PDB entry 1XIM | X-ray diffraction, 2.20 A resolution | chains A and C of the 4 polymer chains in the assembly

Chain A (and C):
Name: D-xylose isomerase
Source organism: Actinoplanes missouriensis
Notes: EC 5.3.1.5; chain C of this document is another copy of the same molecule, construct and numbering; everything in this record applies to it too
UniProt: P12851 (XYLA_ACTMI); residues 2-394 here correspond to UniProt positions 1-393 (UniProt number = residue number - 1)
Sequence (393 residues; numbered 2 to 394; the number before each row is that of its first residue):
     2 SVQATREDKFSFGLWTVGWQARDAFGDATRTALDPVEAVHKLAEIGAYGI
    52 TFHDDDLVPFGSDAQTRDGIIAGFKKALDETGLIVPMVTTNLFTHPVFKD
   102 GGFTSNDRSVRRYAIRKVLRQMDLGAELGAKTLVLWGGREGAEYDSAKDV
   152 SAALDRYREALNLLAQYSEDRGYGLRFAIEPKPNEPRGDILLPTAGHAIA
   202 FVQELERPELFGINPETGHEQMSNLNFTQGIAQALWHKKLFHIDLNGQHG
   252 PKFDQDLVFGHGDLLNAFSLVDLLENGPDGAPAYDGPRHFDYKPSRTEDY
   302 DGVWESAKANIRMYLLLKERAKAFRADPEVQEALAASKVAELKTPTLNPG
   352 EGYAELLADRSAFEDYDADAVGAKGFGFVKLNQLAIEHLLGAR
Unresolved in the structure: 2
Ion coordination: Co2+ site 1: Glu181, Glu217, Asp245, Asp292 (together with Xylitol); Co2+ site 2: Glu217, His220, Asp255 (together with Xylitol)
Small-molecule neighbours: Xylitol (XYL): Trp16, His54, Thr90, Phe94, Trp137, Glu181, Lys183, Glu217, His220, Asp245, Asp255, Asp292

Interface between chain A and chain C:
Pairs across the interface - 223 pairs, chain A then chain C:
  His96(A) - Ala369(C)
  His96(A) - Asp370(C)  salt bridge
  Pro97(A) - Gly373(C)
  Val98(A) - Ala369(C)
  Val98(A) - Gly373(C)
  Lys100(A) - Gly373(C)  hydrogen bond (side chain-backbone)
  Lys100(A) - Ala374(C)
  Lys100(A) - Lys375(C)  hydrogen bond (side chain-backbone)
  Lys100(A) - Phe377(C)
  Asp101(A) - Phe377(C)
  Asp101(A) - Phe379(C)
  Thr105(A) - Leu343(C)
  Ser106(A) - Leu343(C)
  Asn107(A) - Ser338(C)  hydrogen bond (side chain-backbone)
  Asn107(A) - Lys339(C)
  Asn107(A) - Val340(C)
  Asn107(A) - Glu342(C)
  Asn107(A) - Leu343(C)
  Asn107(A) - Phe379(C)
  Asp108(A) - Lys339(C)  salt bridge
  Asp108(A) - Glu342(C)
  Arg109(A) - Glu342(C)  hydrogen bond (backbone-side chain)
  Arg109(A) - Thr345(C)
  Arg109(A) - Pro346(C)  hydrogen bond (side chain-backbone)
  Arg109(A) - Thr347(C)  hydrogen bond (side chain-backbone)
  Arg109(A) - Leu348(C)  hydrogen bond (side chain-backbone)
  Arg109(A) - Asn349(C)  hydrogen bond
  Ser110(A) - Tyr367(C)  hydrogen bond
  Val111(A) - Tyr367(C)
  Val111(A) - Val372(C)  hydrophobic
  Arg112(A) - Glu342(C)  hydrogen bond (side chain-backbone)
  Arg112(A) - Leu343(C)
  Arg112(A) - Thr345(C)  hydrogen bond (side chain-backbone)
  Arg112(A) - Thr347(C)  hydrogen bond
  Arg113(A) - Thr347(C)  hydrogen bond (side chain-backbone)
  Arg113(A) - Leu348(C)
  Arg113(A) - Asn349(C)
  Arg113(A) - Glu352(C)  salt bridge
  Arg113(A) - Leu357(C)
  Arg113(A) - Asp360(C)  salt bridge
  Tyr114(A) - Ala363(C)
  Tyr114(A) - Phe364(C)  hydrophobic
  Tyr114(A) - Tyr367(C)  hydrophobic
  Ile116(A) - Thr347(C)
  Ile116(A) - Leu357(C)  hydrophobic
  Arg117(A) - Leu357(C)  hydrogen bond (side chain-backbone)
  Arg117(A) - Leu358(C)  hydrogen bond (side chain-backbone)
  Arg117(A) - Asp360(C)  hydrogen bond (side chain-backbone)
  Arg117(A) - Ala363(C)
  Arg117(A) - Phe364(C)
  Arg117(A) - Glu365(C)  salt bridge
  Lys118(A) - Phe364(C)
  Arg121(A) - Phe364(C)
  Tyr145(A) - Phe379(C)
  Tyr145(A) - Val380(C)
  Tyr145(A) - Asn383(C)
  Asp146(A) - Asn227(C)  hydrogen bond
  Asp146(A) - Gln230(C)
  Asp146(A) - Asn267(C)  hydrogen bond
  Asp146(A) - Ser270(C)  hydrogen bond
  Ser147(A) - Val340(C)
  Ser147(A) - Leu382(C)
  Ala148(A) - Val340(C)
  Ala148(A) - Phe379(C)  hydrophobic
  Lys149(A) - Leu343(C)
  Asp150(A) - Leu343(C)
  Asp150(A) - Lys344(C)
  Val151(A) - Ala233(C)  hydrophobic
  Ser152(A) - Trp237(C)
  Ala153(A) - Leu343(C)
  Ala153(A) - Lys344(C)
  Ala154(A) - Leu343(C)
  Leu155(A) - Gln234(C)
  Leu155(A) - Trp237(C)
  Asp156(A) - Trp237(C)  hydrogen bond
  Arg157(A) - Leu343(C)  hydrogen bond (side chain-backbone)
  Arg157(A) - Lys344(C)  hydrogen bond (side chain-backbone)
  Arg157(A) - Thr345(C)
  Arg157(A) - Pro346(C)
  Arg157(A) - Thr347(C)
  Arg159(A) - Trp237(C)
  Glu160(A) - Pro346(C)
  Glu160(A) - Thr347(C)  hydrogen bond (side chain-backbone)
  Glu160(A) - Leu348(C)  hydrogen bond (side chain-backbone)
  Leu164(A) - Leu348(C)  hydrophobic
  Leu164(A) - Tyr354(C)  hydrophobic
  Tyr168(A) - Tyr354(C)  hydrophobic
  Tyr168(A) - Leu358(C)  hydrophobic
  Asp171(A) - Tyr354(C)  hydrogen bond
  Asp190(A) - Asn227(C)  hydrogen bond
  Asp190(A) - Gln230(C)
  Leu193(A) - Gln234(C)
  Thr195(A) - Thr195(C)
  Thr195(A) - His198(C)
  Gly197(A) - Gly197(C)
  Gly197(A) - His198(C)
  Gly197(A) - Ala201(C)
  His198(A) - Thr195(C)
  His198(A) - Gly197(C)
  His198(A) - Gln234(C)  hydrogen bond (backbone-side chain)
  Ile200(A) - Ala201(C)  hydrophobic
  Ala201(A) - Gly197(C)
  Ala201(A) - Ile200(C)  hydrophobic
  Ala201(A) - Ala201(C)
  Ala201(A) - Gln204(C)  hydrogen bond (backbone-side chain)
  Ala201(A) - His238(C)  hydrogen bond (backbone-side chain)
  Phe202(A) - Trp237(C)  hydrophobic
  Phe202(A) - His238(C)
  Gln204(A) - Ala201(C)
  Gln204(A) - Gln204(C)
  Gln204(A) - Glu205(C)  hydrogen bond
  Glu205(A) - Gln204(C)  hydrogen bond
  Glu205(A) - Trp237(C)
  Glu205(A) - His238(C)  salt bridge
  Ser224(A) - Ser224(C)
  Ser224(A) - Leu226(C)
  Leu226(A) - Pro194(C)  hydrophobic
  Leu226(A) - Ser224(C)
  Asn227(A) - Asp146(C)  hydrogen bond
  Asn227(A) - Asp190(C)  hydrogen bond
  Gln230(A) - Ala143(C)
  Gln230(A) - Asp146(C)
  Gln230(A) - Val151(C)
  Gln230(A) - Asp190(C)
  Ala233(A) - Val151(C)  hydrophobic
  Gln234(A) - Leu155(C)
  Gln234(A) - Leu193(C)
  Gln234(A) - His198(C)  hydrogen bond (side chain-backbone)
  Trp237(A) - Ser152(C)
  Trp237(A) - Leu155(C)
  Trp237(A) - Asp156(C)  hydrogen bond
  Trp237(A) - Arg159(C)
  Trp237(A) - Phe202(C)  hydrophobic
  Trp237(A) - Glu205(C)
  His238(A) - Ala201(C)  hydrogen bond (side chain-backbone)
  His238(A) - Phe202(C)
  His238(A) - Glu205(C)  salt bridge
  Asn267(A) - Asp146(C)  hydrogen bond
  Ser270(A) - Asp146(C)  hydrogen bond
  Ser338(A) - Asn107(C)  hydrogen bond (backbone-side chain)
  Lys339(A) - Asn107(C)
  Lys339(A) - Asp108(C)
  Val340(A) - Asn107(C)
  Val340(A) - Ser147(C)
  Val340(A) - Ala148(C)
  Glu342(A) - Asn107(C)
  Glu342(A) - Asp108(C)
  Glu342(A) - Arg109(C)  hydrogen bond (side chain-backbone)
  Glu342(A) - Arg112(C)  hydrogen bond (backbone-side chain)
  Leu343(A) - Thr105(C)
  Leu343(A) - Ser106(C)
  Leu343(A) - Asn107(C)
  Leu343(A) - Arg112(C)
  Leu343(A) - Lys149(C)
  Leu343(A) - Asp150(C)
  Leu343(A) - Ala153(C)
  Leu343(A) - Ala154(C)  hydrophobic
  Leu343(A) - Arg157(C)  hydrogen bond (backbone-side chain)
  Lys344(A) - Asp150(C)  salt bridge
  Lys344(A) - Ala153(C)
  Lys344(A) - Arg157(C)  hydrogen bond (backbone-side chain)
  Thr345(A) - Arg109(C)
  Thr345(A) - Arg112(C)  hydrogen bond (backbone-side chain)
  Thr345(A) - Arg157(C)
  Pro346(A) - Arg109(C)  hydrogen bond (backbone-side chain)
  Pro346(A) - Arg157(C)
  Pro346(A) - Glu160(C)
  Thr347(A) - Arg109(C)  hydrogen bond (backbone-side chain)
  Thr347(A) - Arg112(C)  hydrogen bond
  Thr347(A) - Arg113(C)  hydrogen bond (backbone-side chain)
  Thr347(A) - Ile116(C)
  Thr347(A) - Arg157(C)
  Thr347(A) - Glu160(C)  hydrogen bond (backbone-side chain)
  Leu348(A) - Arg109(C)
  Leu348(A) - Arg113(C)
  Leu348(A) - Glu160(C)  hydrogen bond (backbone-side chain)
  Leu348(A) - Leu164(C)  hydrophobic
  Asn349(A) - Arg109(C)  hydrogen bond
  Asn349(A) - Arg113(C)
  Glu352(A) - Arg113(C)  salt bridge
  Gly353(A) - Leu164(C)
  Tyr354(A) - Leu164(C)
  Tyr354(A) - Gln167(C)
  Tyr354(A) - Tyr168(C)  hydrophobic
  Tyr354(A) - Asp171(C)  hydrogen bond
  Leu357(A) - Arg113(C)
  Leu357(A) - Ile116(C)  hydrophobic
  Leu357(A) - Arg117(C)  hydrogen bond (backbone-side chain)
  Leu358(A) - Arg117(C)  hydrogen bond (backbone-side chain)
  Leu358(A) - Leu120(C)  hydrophobic
  Leu358(A) - Tyr168(C)  hydrophobic
  Asp360(A) - Arg113(C)  salt bridge
  Asp360(A) - Arg117(C)  hydrogen bond (backbone-side chain)
  Ala363(A) - Tyr114(C)
  Ala363(A) - Arg117(C)
  Phe364(A) - Tyr114(C)  hydrophobic
  Phe364(A) - Arg117(C)
  Phe364(A) - Lys118(C)
  Glu365(A) - Arg117(C)  salt bridge
  Tyr367(A) - Val98(C)
  Tyr367(A) - Ser110(C)  hydrogen bond
  Tyr367(A) - Val111(C)
  Tyr367(A) - Tyr114(C)  hydrophobic
  Ala369(A) - His96(C)
  Ala369(A) - Val98(C)
  Asp370(A) - His96(C)  salt bridge
  Val372(A) - Val98(C)  hydrophobic
  Val372(A) - Val111(C)  hydrophobic
  Gly373(A) - Pro97(C)
  Gly373(A) - Val98(C)
  Gly373(A) - Lys100(C)  hydrogen bond (backbone-side chain)
  Ala374(A) - Lys100(C)
  Lys375(A) - Lys100(C)  hydrogen bond (backbone-side chain)
  Phe377(A) - Lys100(C)
  Phe377(A) - Asp101(C)
  Phe377(A) - Asn107(C)
  Phe379(A) - Asp101(C)
  Phe379(A) - Asn107(C)
  Phe379(A) - Tyr145(C)
  Phe379(A) - Ala148(C)  hydrophobic
  Val380(A) - Tyr145(C)
  Leu382(A) - Ser147(C)
  Asn383(A) - Tyr145(C)
Interface residues without a listed pair, chain A (98 interface residues in all): Leu120, Ala143, Gln167, Pro184, Pro194, Thr229, Phe325, Leu335, Gly376
Interface residues without a listed pair, chain C (98 interface residues in all): Arg121, Pro184, Thr229, Phe325, Leu335, Gly353, Gly376

Overview:
Chain A and chain C each contribute 98 residues to their interface, with 58 hydrogen bonds and 12 salt
bridges. Polar pairs include His96(A)-Asp370(C), Asp108(A)-Lys339(C) and Arg113(A)-Glu352(C). Bound to chain
A: Xylitol. The Co2+ site 1 is built by Glu181(A), Glu217(A), Asp245(A) and Asp292(A).
Both chains are D-xylose isomerase (Actinoplanes missouriensis). Entry 1XIM (Arginine residues as stabilizing
elements in proteins) was determined by X-ray diffraction together with 2XIM and 3XIM from the same study.
